Entry 7UWA (electron microscopy, 4.30 A resolution (low resolution: residue-level contacts below are approximate; hydrogen-bond / salt-bridge calls are withheld)); this record covers chains m and n of the 31 polymer chains in the assembly.

== Chain m (and n) ==
Protein: V-type proton ATPase subunit c
Source organism: Citrus limon
Notes: chain n of this document is another copy of the same molecule, construct and numbering; everything in this record applies to it too
UniProt: P0DH92 (VATL1_ARATH); numbering as in UniProt (aligned over 1-164)
Chain sequence (164 residues; each row starts with the number of its first residue):
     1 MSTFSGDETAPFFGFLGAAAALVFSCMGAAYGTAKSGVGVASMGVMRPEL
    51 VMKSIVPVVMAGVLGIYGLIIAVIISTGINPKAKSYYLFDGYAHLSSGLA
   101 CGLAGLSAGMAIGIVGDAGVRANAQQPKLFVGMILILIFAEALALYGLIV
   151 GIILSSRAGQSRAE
Unresolved in the structure: 1-7, 163-164

== How chain m and chain n interact ==
Residue-residue contacts - 27 pairs, chain m then chain n:
  Glu8(m) with Phe89(n)
  Pro11(m) with Phe89(n)
  Phe12(m) with Phe89(n); Tyr92(n)
  Phe15(m) with Ala93(n); Ser96(n)
  Leu16(m) with Ser96(n)
  Ala19(m) with Ser96(n); Ala100(n)
  Leu22(m) with Ala100(n)
  Val23(m) with Leu103(n)
  Cys26(m) with Ala104(n); Ser107(n)
  Met27(m) with Ser107(n)
  Ala30(m) with Ser107(n); Ala111(n)
  Thr33(m) with Ala111(n)
  Ala34(m) with Ala111(n); Ile114(n)
  Gly37(m) with Val115(n)
  Ala41(m) with Ala118(n); Gly119(n); Ala122(n)
  Asn80(m) with Arg162(n)
  Pro81(m) with Ser161(n); Arg162(n)
  Lys82(m) with Arg162(n)
Also at the interface, not in a pair above, chain m (19 interface residues in all): Val38
Also at the interface, not in a pair above, chain n (17 interface residues in all): Ala108

== Overview ==
19 residues of chain m face 17 of chain n across their interface.
Chain m and chain n are both V-type proton ATPase subunit c (Citrus limon); the structure, Citrus V-ATPase
State 1, H in contact with subunits AB, was determined by electron microscopy together with 7UW9, 7UWB, 7UWC
and 7UWD from the same study.
